PDB entry 5O7X | X-ray diffraction, 3.20 A resolution | chains A and B of the 3 polymer chains in the assembly

# Chain A
Molecule: RNA polymerase I-specific transcription initiation factor RRN6
Source organism: Saccharomyces cerevisiae (strain ATCC 204508 / S288c)
Reference sequence: P32786 (RRN6_YEAST); residue numbers follow UniProt; this construct covers 1-894
Chain sequence (894 residues; each row starts with the number of its first residue):
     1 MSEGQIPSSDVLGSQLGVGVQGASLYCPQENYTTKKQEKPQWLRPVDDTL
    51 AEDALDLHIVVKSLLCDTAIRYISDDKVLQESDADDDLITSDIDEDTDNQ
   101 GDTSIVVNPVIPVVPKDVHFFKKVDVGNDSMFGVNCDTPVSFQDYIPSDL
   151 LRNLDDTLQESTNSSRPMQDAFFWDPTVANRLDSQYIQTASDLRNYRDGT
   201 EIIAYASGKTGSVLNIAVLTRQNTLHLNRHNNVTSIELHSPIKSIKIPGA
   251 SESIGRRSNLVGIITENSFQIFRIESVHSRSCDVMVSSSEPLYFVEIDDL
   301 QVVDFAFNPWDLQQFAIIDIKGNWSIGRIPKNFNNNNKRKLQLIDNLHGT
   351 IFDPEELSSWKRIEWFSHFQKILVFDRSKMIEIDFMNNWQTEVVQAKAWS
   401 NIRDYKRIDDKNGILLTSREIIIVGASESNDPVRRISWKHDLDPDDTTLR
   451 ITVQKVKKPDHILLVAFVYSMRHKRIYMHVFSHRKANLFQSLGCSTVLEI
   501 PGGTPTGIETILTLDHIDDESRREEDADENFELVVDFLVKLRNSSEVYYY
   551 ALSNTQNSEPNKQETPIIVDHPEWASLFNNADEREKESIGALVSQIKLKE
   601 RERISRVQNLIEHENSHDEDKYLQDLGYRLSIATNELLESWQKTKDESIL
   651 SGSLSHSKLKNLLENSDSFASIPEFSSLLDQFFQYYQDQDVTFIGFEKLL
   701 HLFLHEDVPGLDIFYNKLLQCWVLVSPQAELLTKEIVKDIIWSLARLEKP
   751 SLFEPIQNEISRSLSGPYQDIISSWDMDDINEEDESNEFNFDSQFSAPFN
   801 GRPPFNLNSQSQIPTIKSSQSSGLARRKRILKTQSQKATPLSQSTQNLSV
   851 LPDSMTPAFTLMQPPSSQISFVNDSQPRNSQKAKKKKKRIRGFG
Disordered / not traced: 1-19, 28-48, 69-168, 306-313, 336-341, 512-530, 559-566, 780-894
Bound ions: Mg2+ near Glu-392 (its only coordinating residue here)

# Chain B
Molecule: RNA polymerase I-specific transcription initiation factor RRN7
Source organism: Saccharomyces cerevisiae (strain ATCC 204508 / S288c)
Reference sequence: P40992 (RRN7_YEAST); residue numbers follow UniProt; this construct covers 1-514
Chain sequence (514 residues; numbered 1 to 514; the number before each row is that of its first residue):
     1 MSTFIRGPICGTDNCPSRLWRIIDGRRTCQYGHVMEGDVEFNDDEDDLNG
    51 LGAGVITRRLNLTTNATGSFQSSQLTNSQLLQQQQRQSHKKFKKLIGHEA
   101 KLLFLKSFQFILKRQIRWLITEMRFPKEFEHVAKIIWLKILKTINDQPQE
   151 ELKLQLHMTSTISILYLASTHLSLPVYTCDYIKWICTAKMPYFQASEILP
   201 KSWRIQLPNYYVSILEGSISPFNGQLYNKIALTCGMIHFKEFFNSEISCQ
   251 GLLLKLVMQCALPPEFYFYTKQVIEFEETDIRNLTLWERTDERHTGRVSN
   301 HAELRVLSYFMLTINWMLSFDRDRQYPLKWILSLTESLTQRTTTSESIGR
   351 NIVKVVYPDKPTSSDYFQWSEEETLEFLKWMEKQFLPTQTKSLHNENGSM
   401 EMTIDQKIARRKLYKIFPLDREANHDGEFNDSTHQLTFIEDLQERYAKQT
   451 PFFESNKIRDSLNYQEANPPARKEAIGRLLTHIASQLLVDFAISKEQLKD
   501 CISRIKNACLHRMN
Disordered / not traced: 1-93, 200-203, 391-404, 421-431, 454-468
Curated features (UniProtKB/Swiss-Prot):
  - zinc finger: Thr-3 to Glu-36 (RRN7-type)
  - region: Gly-37 to Ala-66 (B-reader), Thr-67 to Lys-101 (B-linker)
  - binding site (Zn(2+)): Cys-10, Cys-15, Cys-29, His-33

# Interface between chain A and chain B
Residue-residue contacts (132; chain A residue first):
  Lys-474(A) / Ser-364(B)  hydrogen bond
  Arg-475(A) / Ser-364(B)
  Arg-475(A) / Phe-367(B)
  Leu-498(A) / Ser-364(B)
  Leu-498(A) / Phe-367(B)  hydrophobic
  Leu-498(A) / Gln-368(B)
  Ile-568(A) / Glu-474(B)
  Val-569(A) / Glu-474(B)  hydrogen bond (backbone-side chain)
  Val-569(A) / Thr-481(B)
  Glu-573(A) / Lys-495(B)  salt bridge
  Glu-573(A) / Lys-499(B)  salt bridge
  Trp-574(A) / Thr-481(B)
  Trp-574(A) / Ala-484(B)  hydrophobic
  Trp-574(A) / Lys-495(B)
  Trp-574(A) / Lys-499(B)
  Leu-577(A) / Lys-499(B)
  Leu-577(A) / Ile-502(B)  hydrophobic
  Leu-577(A) / Ser-503(B)
  Leu-577(A) / Lys-506(B)  hydrogen bond (backbone-side chain)
  Phe-578(A) / Asn-315(B)  hydrogen bond (backbone-side chain)
  Phe-578(A) / Leu-480(B)  hydrophobic
  Phe-578(A) / Ile-502(B)  hydrophobic
  Phe-578(A) / Lys-506(B)
  Asn-580(A) / Lys-506(B)  hydrogen bond
  Asn-580(A) / Leu-510(B)
  Arg-584(A) / Asn-514(B)  hydrogen bond (backbone-side chain)
  Glu-585(A) / Leu-510(B)
  Glu-585(A) / Asn-514(B)
  Lys-586(A) / Phe-320(B)
  Ser-588(A) / Leu-510(B)
  Ser-588(A) / Met-513(B)  hydrogen bond
  Ser-588(A) / Asn-514(B)  hydrogen bond
  Ile-589(A) / Trp-316(B)  hydrophobic
  Ile-589(A) / Phe-320(B)  hydrophobic
  Ala-591(A) / Met-513(B)  hydrophobic
  Leu-592(A) / Phe-276(B)  hydrophobic
  Leu-592(A) / Trp-316(B)  hydrophobic
  Val-593(A) / Trp-316(B)
  Val-593(A) / Met-317(B)
  Val-593(A) / Phe-320(B)
  Ile-596(A) / Gln-272(B)
  Ile-596(A) / Met-317(B)  hydrophobic
  Lys-597(A) / Asp-323(B)  salt bridge
  Lys-597(A) / Gln-325(B)  hydrogen bond
  Lys-599(A) / Gln-272(B)
  Glu-600(A) / Phe-268(B)
  Glu-600(A) / Tyr-269(B)
  Arg-603(A) / Phe-268(B)
  Arg-603(A) / Gln-272(B)
  Ile-649(A) / Phe-242(B)
  Leu-650(A) / Glu-241(B)
  Leu-650(A) / Phe-242(B)  hydrophobic
  Gly-652(A) / His-171(B)
  Gly-652(A) / Phe-242(B)
  Ser-653(A) / Asn-244(B)  hydrogen bond (backbone-side chain)
  Ser-655(A) / Asn-244(B)  hydrogen bond (backbone-side chain)
  His-656(A) / His-171(B)
  His-656(A) / Asn-244(B)  hydrogen bond
  Phe-693(A) / Glu-128(B)
  Lys-698(A) / Arg-124(B)
  Leu-702(A) / Met-123(B)  hydrophobic
  Leu-702(A) / Val-176(B)  hydrophobic
  Leu-702(A) / Lys-255(B)  hydrogen bond (backbone-side chain)
  Phe-703(A) / Pro-175(B)  hydrophobic
  Phe-703(A) / Gly-251(B)
  Phe-703(A) / Leu-254(B)  hydrophobic
  Phe-703(A) / Met-258(B)
  Phe-703(A) / Phe-438(B)
  Leu-704(A) / Met-258(B)  hydrophobic
  Leu-704(A) / Phe-438(B)
  Leu-704(A) / Ile-439(B)  hydrophobic
  His-705(A) / Lys-183(B)
  His-705(A) / Glu-346(B)  salt bridge
  His-705(A) / Phe-438(B)
  Glu-706(A) / Thr-437(B)  hydrogen bond
  Glu-706(A) / Ile-439(B)
  Asp-707(A) / Arg-124(B)  salt bridge
  Phe-714(A) / Leu-254(B)  hydrophobic
  Leu-718(A) / Met-258(B)  hydrophobic
  Gln-720(A) / Gln-443(B)
  Cys-721(A) / Leu-442(B)  hydrophobic
  Cys-721(A) / Gln-443(B)
  Cys-721(A) / Tyr-446(B)  hydrophobic
  Trp-722(A) / Leu-254(B)  hydrophobic
  Trp-722(A) / Pro-264(B)
  Trp-722(A) / Tyr-446(B)  hydrogen bond
  Leu-724(A) / Gln-443(B)
  Leu-724(A) / Ala-447(B)  hydrophobic
  Leu-724(A) / Thr-450(B)  hydrogen bond (backbone-side chain)
  Val-725(A) / Pro-263(B)  hydrophobic
  Val-725(A) / Tyr-446(B)
  Val-725(A) / Gln-449(B)
  Ser-726(A) / Glu-265(B)  hydrogen bond
  Leu-732(A) / Glu-265(B)
  Glu-735(A) / Phe-268(B)
  Ile-736(A) / Leu-254(B)  hydrophobic
  Ile-736(A) / Tyr-267(B)  hydrophobic
  Asp-739(A) / Gln-250(B)  hydrogen bond
  Asp-739(A) / Tyr-267(B)  hydrogen bond
  Asp-739(A) / Lys-271(B)  salt bridge
  Ile-740(A) / Gln-250(B)
  Ile-740(A) / Gly-251(B)
  Ser-743(A) / Ser-173(B)
  Ser-743(A) / Gln-250(B)  hydrogen bond
  Glu-748(A) / His-171(B)
  Glu-748(A) / Leu-172(B)
  Leu-752(A) / Lys-127(B)
  Asn-758(A) / Ile-135(B)
  Asn-758(A) / Lys-139(B)
  Glu-759(A) / Lys-134(B)
  Glu-759(A) / Ile-135(B)
  Glu-759(A) / Leu-138(B)
  Arg-762(A) / Leu-138(B)
  Arg-762(A) / Lys-139(B)
  Arg-762(A) / Lys-142(B)
  Ser-763(A) / Leu-138(B)
  Ser-765(A) / Lys-142(B)  hydrogen bond (backbone-side chain)
  Gly-766(A) / Lys-142(B)
  Pro-767(A) / Asn-145(B)
  Pro-767(A) / Asp-146(B)
  Asp-770(A) / Leu-105(B)
  Asp-770(A) / Leu-141(B)
  Asp-770(A) / Asn-145(B)
  Ser-774(A) / Gln-109(B)
  Trp-775(A) / Gln-109(B)  hydrogen bond (backbone-side chain)
  Trp-775(A) / Lys-113(B)  hydrogen bond (backbone-side chain)
  Asp-776(A) / Lys-113(B)
  Asp-776(A) / Lys-134(B)  salt bridge
  Met-777(A) / Lys-113(B)
  Asp-778(A) / Phe-110(B)
  Asp-778(A) / Lys-113(B)
  Asp-778(A) / Arg-117(B)  salt bridge
Interface residues without a listed pair, chain A (83 interface residues in all): Ile-567, His-571, Asn-579, Gly-590, Arg-601, Ser-651, Leu-654, Ile-694, Leu-699, His-701, Lys-717, Pro-727, Leu-744, Lys-749, Pro-755, Ser-773, Asp-779
Interface residues without a listed pair, chain B (89 interface residues in all): Leu-102, Arg-114, His-131, Leu-174, Trp-184, Leu-262, Val-273, Met-311, Lys-360, Phe-452, Phe-453, Gly-477, Arg-478, His-482, Leu-488, Glu-496, Leu-498, Asn-507

# Overview
The interface between chain A and chain B involves 83 residues on one side and 89 on the other, with 23
hydrogen bonds and 8 salt bridges. Among the polar pairs are Glu-573(A)/Lys-495(B), Glu-573(A)/Lys-499(B) and
Lys-597(A)/Asp-323(B).
Chain A is RNA polymerase I-specific transcription initiation factor RRN6 and chain B is RNA polymerase
I-specific transcription initiation factor RRN7, both from Saccharomyces cerevisiae (strain ATCC 204508 /
S288c); the structure, Crystal structure of S. cerevisiae core factor at 3.2A resolution, was determined by
X-ray diffraction, deposited together with 5N5Y, 5N5Z, 5N60 and 5N61.
